8CMX - chains A and B; structure by X-ray diffraction, 3.46 A resolution.

Chain A (and B):
Protein: Sphinganine-1-phosphate aldolase BST1, putative
From: Aspergillus fumigatus
Notes: EC 4.1.2.27; chain B of this document is another copy of the same molecule, construct and numbering; everything in this record applies to it too
UniProt: Q4WPU3 (Q4WPU3_ASPFU); numbering as in UniProt (aligned over 81-572)
Amino-acid sequence (503 residues; row label = number of the first residue in the row):
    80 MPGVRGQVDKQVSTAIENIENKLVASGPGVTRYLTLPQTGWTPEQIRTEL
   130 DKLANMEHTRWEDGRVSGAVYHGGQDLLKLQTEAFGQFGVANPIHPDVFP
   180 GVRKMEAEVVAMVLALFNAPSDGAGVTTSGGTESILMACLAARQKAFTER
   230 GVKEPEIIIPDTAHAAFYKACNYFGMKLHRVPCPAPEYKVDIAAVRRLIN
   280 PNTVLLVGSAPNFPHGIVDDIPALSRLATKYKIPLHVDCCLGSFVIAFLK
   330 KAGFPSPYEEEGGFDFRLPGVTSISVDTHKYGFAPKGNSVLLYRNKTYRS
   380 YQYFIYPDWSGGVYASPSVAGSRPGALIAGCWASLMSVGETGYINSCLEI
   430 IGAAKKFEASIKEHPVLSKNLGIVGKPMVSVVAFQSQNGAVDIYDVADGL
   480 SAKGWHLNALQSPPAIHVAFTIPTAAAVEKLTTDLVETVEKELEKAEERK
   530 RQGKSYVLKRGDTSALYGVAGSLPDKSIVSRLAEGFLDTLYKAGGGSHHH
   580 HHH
Unresolved in the structure: 80-84, 534-539, 574-582 (chain B: 80-86, 533-538, 574-582)
Modified positions: K359 ((2S)-2-amino-6-[[3-hydroxy-2-methyl-5-(phosphonooxymethyl)pyridin-4-yl]methylideneamino]hexanoic acid; LLP)
Differences from the reference sequence: initiating methionine (80); expression tag (573-582)

How chain A and chain B interact:
Residue-residue contacts (267; chain A residue first):
  V103(A) - R182(B)
  T110(A) - K183(B)  hydrogen bond (backbone-side chain)
  T110(A) - E187(B)
  R111(A) - E187(B)
  Y112(A) - K183(B)
  Y112(A) - E187(B)  hydrogen bond (backbone-side chain)
  Y112(A) - M191(B)
  Y112(A) - W411(B)  hydrophobic
  Y112(A) - M415(B)  hydrophobic
  L113(A) - A190(B)
  L113(A) - M191(B)
  T114(A) - M191(B)
  L115(A) - M191(B)
  L115(A) - L195(B)  hydrophobic
  L115(A) - F323(B)  hydrophobic
  L115(A) - F327(B)  hydrophobic
  L115(A) - L414(B)
  L115(A) - Y422(B)  hydrophobic
  P116(A) - M415(B)
  P116(A) - G418(B)
  P116(A) - E419(B)  hydrogen bond (backbone-backbone)
  Q117(A) - E419(B)
  Q117(A) - T420(B)  hydrogen bond (backbone-side chain)
  T118(A) - T420(B)
  G119(A) - M415(B)
  G119(A) - S416(B)
  G119(A) - V417(B)
  W120(A) - M415(B)  hydrogen bond (backbone-backbone)
  W120(A) - S416(B)
  P122(A) - L159(B)  hydrophobic
  I125(A) - L159(B)  hydrophobic
  I125(A) - A412(B)  hydrophobic
  I125(A) - M415(B)  hydrophobic
  I125(A) - S416(B)
  R126(A) - E162(B)  salt bridge
  E128(A) - W411(B)
  L129(A) - A163(B)  hydrophobic
  L129(A) - Q166(B)
  L129(A) - F167(B)
  L129(A) - W411(B)  hydrophobic
  D130(A) - Q166(B)
  L132(A) - F167(B)  hydrophobic
  L132(A) - M184(B)  hydrophobic
  A133(A) - F167(B)
  M135(A) - P179(B)  hydrophobic
  M135(A) - G180(B)
  E136(A) - P179(B)
  H137(A) - D176(B)
  H137(A) - V177(B)
  H137(A) - P179(B)
  T138(A) - D176(B)  hydrogen bond (backbone-backbone)
  W140(A) - V169(B)  hydrophobic
  W140(A) - V177(B)
  W140(A) - F178(B)
  A148(A) - H174(B)
  V149(A) - F178(B)  hydrophobic
  L157(A) - V169(B)  hydrophobic
  L159(A) - P122(B)  hydrophobic
  L159(A) - I125(B)  hydrophobic
  T161(A) - T161(B)
  T161(A) - G165(B)
  E162(A) - R126(B)  salt bridge
  A163(A) - L129(B)  hydrophobic
  F164(A) - F164(B)  hydrophobic
  F164(A) - L406(B)  hydrophobic
  G165(A) - T161(B)
  Q166(A) - L129(B)
  Q166(A) - D130(B)
  F167(A) - L129(B)
  F167(A) - A133(B)
  V169(A) - W140(B)  hydrophobic
  V169(A) - L157(B)  hydrophobic
  N171(A) - K365(B)
  H174(A) - A148(B)
  H174(A) - H485(B)
  P175(A) - F565(B)  hydrophobic
  P175(A) - L569(B)  hydrophobic
  D176(A) - H137(B)
  D176(A) - T138(B)  hydrogen bond (backbone-side chain)
  D176(A) - H485(B)  salt bridge
  V177(A) - H137(B)
  V177(A) - W140(B)
  F178(A) - W140(B)
  F178(A) - V149(B)  hydrophobic
  P179(A) - M135(B)  hydrophobic
  P179(A) - E136(B)
  P179(A) - H137(B)
  G180(A) - M135(B)
  R182(A) - V103(B)
  R182(A) - T568(B)  hydrogen bond (side chain-backbone)
  R182(A) - L569(B)  hydrogen bond (side chain-backbone)
  R182(A) - K571(B)  hydrogen bond (side chain-backbone)
  K183(A) - T110(B)  hydrogen bond (side chain-backbone)
  M184(A) - L129(B)  hydrophobic
  M184(A) - L132(B)  hydrophobic
  E185(A) - L569(B)
  E185(A) - Y570(B)
  A186(A) - Y570(B)
  A186(A) - K571(B)
  A186(A) - A572(B)  hydrophobic
  E187(A) - T110(B)
  E187(A) - R111(B)
  E187(A) - Y112(B)  hydrogen bond (side chain-backbone)
  V189(A) - Y570(B)  hydrophobic
  A190(A) - L113(B)
  M191(A) - Y112(B)
  M191(A) - L113(B)
  M191(A) - T114(B)
  M191(A) - L115(B)
  L195(A) - L115(B)  hydrophobic
  G204(A) - Y570(B)
  V205(A) - Y570(B)  hydrophobic
  T206(A) - Y570(B)
  T211(A) - Y393(B)
  T211(A) - V398(B)
  T211(A) - G400(B)
  L215(A) - V398(B)  hydrophobic
  L219(A) - Y252(B)  hydrophobic
  R222(A) - N251(B)  hydrogen bond (side chain-backbone)
  R222(A) - Y252(B)  hydrogen bond (side chain-backbone)
  D240(A) - S389(B)
  T241(A) - W388(B)
  T241(A) - S389(B)
  A242(A) - W388(B)  hydrogen bond (backbone-side chain)
  H243(A) - W388(B)
  A244(A) - F383(B)
  A244(A) - Y385(B)  hydrophobic
  A244(A) - Y393(B)  hydrophobic
  Y247(A) - F383(B)  hydrophobic
  Y247(A) - Y385(B)  hydrophobic
  K248(A) - F383(B)
  K248(A) - S395(B)  hydrogen bond
  K248(A) - S397(B)
  K248(A) - V398(B)  hydrogen bond (side chain-backbone)
  N251(A) - R222(B)  hydrogen bond (backbone-side chain)
  Y252(A) - L219(B)  hydrophobic
  Y252(A) - R222(B)  hydrogen bond (backbone-side chain)
  Y252(A) - Y252(B)
  Y252(A) - F253(B)
  Y252(A) - S397(B)
  Y252(A) - V398(B)
  F253(A) - Y252(B)
  F292(A) - W388(B)  hydrophobic
  P293(A) - S389(B)
  F323(A) - L115(B)  hydrophobic
  F327(A) - L115(B)  hydrophobic
  K359(A) - G400(B)
  K359(A) - S401(B)
  K365(A) - N171(B)
  K365(A) - S401(B)  hydrogen bond
  K365(A) - R402(B)
  K365(A) - P403(B)
  R378(A) - D567(B)  salt bridge
  R378(A) - Y570(B)
  Y382(A) - L566(B)  hydrophobic
  Y382(A) - D567(B)  hydrogen bond
  F383(A) - A244(B)
  F383(A) - Y247(B)  hydrophobic
  F383(A) - K248(B)
  I384(A) - S559(B)
  I384(A) - A562(B)  hydrophobic
  I384(A) - E563(B)
  Y385(A) - A244(B)  hydrophobic
  Y385(A) - Y247(B)  hydrophobic
  Y385(A) - R259(B)  hydrogen bond
  P386(A) - Q490(B)  hydrogen bond (backbone-side chain)
  P386(A) - K555(B)
  P386(A) - V558(B)  hydrophobic
  D387(A) - Q490(B)
  D387(A) - K555(B)
  W388(A) - T241(B)
  W388(A) - A242(B)  hydrogen bond (side chain-backbone)
  W388(A) - H243(B)
  W388(A) - A244(B)
  W388(A) - F292(B)  hydrophobic
  W388(A) - Q490(B)  hydrogen bond (backbone-side chain)
  S389(A) - D240(B)  hydrogen bond (side chain-backbone)
  S389(A) - T241(B)
  S389(A) - L489(B)
  S389(A) - Q490(B)  hydrogen bond (backbone-backbone)
  S389(A) - S491(B)
  G390(A) - F292(B)
  G390(A) - A488(B)
  G390(A) - L489(B)
  G391(A) - Y546(B)
  V392(A) - Y546(B)  hydrogen bond (backbone-side chain)
  Y393(A) - T211(B)
  Y393(A) - H243(B)
  Y393(A) - A244(B)  hydrophobic
  A394(A) - L566(B)  hydrophobic
  S395(A) - K248(B)  hydrogen bond
  S395(A) - L566(B)
  P396(A) - Y570(B)
  S397(A) - K248(B)
  S397(A) - Y252(B)
  V398(A) - T211(B)
  V398(A) - L215(B)  hydrophobic
  V398(A) - K248(B)  hydrogen bond (backbone-side chain)
  V398(A) - Y252(B)
  G400(A) - T211(B)  hydrogen bond (backbone-side chain)
  G400(A) - K359(B)
  S401(A) - K359(B)
  S401(A) - K365(B)  hydrogen bond
  R402(A) - K365(B)
  R402(A) - Y570(B)
  P403(A) - K365(B)
  L406(A) - F164(B)  hydrophobic
  L406(A) - L406(B)  hydrophobic
  W411(A) - Y112(B)  hydrophobic
  W411(A) - E128(B)
  W411(A) - L129(B)  hydrophobic
  A412(A) - I125(B)  hydrophobic
  L414(A) - L115(B)  hydrophobic
  M415(A) - P116(B)
  M415(A) - G119(B)
  M415(A) - W120(B)  hydrogen bond (backbone-backbone)
  M415(A) - I125(B)  hydrophobic
  S416(A) - G119(B)
  S416(A) - W120(B)
  S416(A) - I125(B)
  V417(A) - G119(B)
  G418(A) - P116(B)
  E419(A) - P116(B)  hydrogen bond (backbone-backbone)
  E419(A) - Q117(B)
  T420(A) - Q117(B)  hydrogen bond (side chain-backbone)
  T420(A) - T118(B)
  Y422(A) - L115(B)  hydrophobic
  H485(A) - H174(B)
  H485(A) - D176(B)  salt bridge
  A488(A) - G390(B)
  L489(A) - S389(B)
  L489(A) - G390(B)
  Q490(A) - P386(B)  hydrogen bond (side chain-backbone)
  Q490(A) - D387(B)
  Q490(A) - W388(B)  hydrogen bond (side chain-backbone)
  Q490(A) - S389(B)  hydrogen bond (backbone-backbone)
  S491(A) - S389(B)
  K555(A) - P386(B)
  K555(A) - D387(B)
  V558(A) - P386(B)  hydrophobic
  S559(A) - I384(B)
  A562(A) - A394(B)  hydrophobic
  E563(A) - I384(B)
  F565(A) - P175(B)  hydrophobic
  L566(A) - Y382(B)  hydrophobic
  L566(A) - A394(B)
  L566(A) - S395(B)
  L566(A) - P396(B)
  D567(A) - R378(B)  salt bridge
  D567(A) - Y382(B)  hydrogen bond
  T568(A) - R182(B)  hydrogen bond (backbone-side chain)
  L569(A) - P175(B)  hydrophobic
  L569(A) - R182(B)  hydrogen bond (backbone-side chain)
  L569(A) - E185(B)
  Y570(A) - R182(B)
  Y570(A) - E185(B)
  Y570(A) - A186(B)
  Y570(A) - V189(B)  hydrophobic
  Y570(A) - G204(B)
  Y570(A) - V205(B)  hydrophobic
  Y570(A) - T206(B)
  Y570(A) - R378(B)
  Y570(A) - P396(B)
  Y570(A) - R402(B)
  K571(A) - R182(B)  hydrogen bond (backbone-side chain)
  K571(A) - A186(B)
  A572(A) - A186(B)  hydrophobic
Other interface residues (no listed pair), chain A (144 interface residues in all): L102, V109, V145, G152, Q160, G168, A194, M216, Q223, H358, P364, S379, Q381, A399, Y546
Other interface residues (no listed pair), chain B (145 interface residues in all): L102, V109, V145, G152, Q160, G168, I173, A194, M216, Q223, P293, H358, P364, S379, G391, V392, A399

Overview:
144 residues of chain A face 145 of chain B across their interface, with 42 hydrogen bonds and 6 salt bridges.
Polar contacts include R126(A)-E162(B), D176(A)-H485(B) and R378(A)-D567(B).
Both chains are Sphinganine-1-phosphate aldolase BST1, putative (Aspergillus fumigatus). Entry 8CMX (Structure
of sphingosine-1-phosphate lyase (SPL) from Aspergillus fumigatus) was determined by X-ray diffraction,
deposited together with 8AYF.
